PDB entry 8P11 | X-ray diffraction, 1.90 A resolution | chains C and D of the 5 polymer chains in the assembly

Chain C (and D):
Protein: Acetylcholine-binding protein
Organism: Lymnaea stagnalis
Notes: chain D of this document is another copy of the same molecule, construct and numbering; everything in this record applies to it too
Reference sequence: P58154 (ACHP_LYMST); residue numbers follow UniProt; this construct covers 1-229
Sequence (237 residues; row label = number of the first residue in the row):
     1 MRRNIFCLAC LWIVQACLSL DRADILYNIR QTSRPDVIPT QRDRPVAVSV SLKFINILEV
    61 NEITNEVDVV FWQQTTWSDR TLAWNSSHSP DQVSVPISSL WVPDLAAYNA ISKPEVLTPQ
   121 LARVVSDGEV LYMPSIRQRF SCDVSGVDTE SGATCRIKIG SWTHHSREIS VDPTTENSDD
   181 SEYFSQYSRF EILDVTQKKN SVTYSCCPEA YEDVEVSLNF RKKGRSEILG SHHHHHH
Not modelled in the structure: 1-19, 176-179, 225-237 (chain D: 1-19, 175-177, 225-237)
Differences from the reference sequence: expression tag (230-237)
Disulfides: Cys142-Cys155, Cys206-Cys207
Curated features (UniProtKB/Swiss-Prot):
  - glycosylation: Asn85 (N-linked (GlcNAc...) asparagine)

Interface between chain C and chain D:
Contacting residue pairs (49; chain C residue first):
  Arg34(C) - Ala23(D)  hydrogen bond (side chain-backbone)
  Arg34(C) - Leu26(D)
  Arg34(C) - Tyr27(D)
  Arg34(C) - Arg30(D)
  Asp36(C) - Leu26(D)
  Asp36(C) - Arg30(D)  salt bridge
  Asp36(C) - Pro96(D)
  Val37(C) - Ala23(D)  hydrophobic
  Ile38(C) - Arg22(D)
  Ile63(C) - Arg189(D)
  Thr64(C) - Tyr187(D)
  Thr64(C) - Arg189(D)
  Asn65(C) - Tyr187(D)  hydrogen bond (side chain-backbone)
  Glu66(C) - Leu58(D)
  Asp104(C) - Pro119(D)
  Asp104(C) - Leu121(D)
  Leu105(C) - Pro119(D)
  Ala106(C) - Pro119(D)
  Ala110(C) - Leu117(D)
  Ile111(C) - Leu58(D)  hydrophobic
  Ile111(C) - Arg137(D)  hydrogen bond (backbone-side chain)
  Ser112(C) - Glu115(D)
  Ser112(C) - Leu117(D)
  Lys113(C) - Glu115(D)  hydrogen bond (backbone-side chain)
  Lys113(C) - Val116(D)
  Lys113(C) - Leu117(D)
  Ser141(C) - Asn56(D)  hydrogen bond
  Ser141(C) - Ser185(D)  hydrogen bond
  Cys142(C) - Tyr187(D)  hydrophobic
  Asp143(C) - Tyr187(D)
  Arg156(C) - Gln186(D)
  Arg156(C) - Tyr187(D)  hydrogen bond
  Trp162(C) - Trp72(D)
  Trp162(C) - Thr118(D)
  Trp162(C) - Pro119(D)
  Trp162(C) - Met133(D)  hydrogen bond (side chain-backbone)
  Thr163(C) - Ser94(D)  hydrogen bond
  Thr163(C) - Leu121(D)
  Thr163(C) - Arg123(D)
  His164(C) - Ser94(D)  hydrogen bond
  His164(C) - Arg123(D)
  His165(C) - Arg123(D)
  Glu168(C) - Arg22(D)  salt bridge
  Glu168(C) - Arg123(D)  salt bridge
  Tyr204(C) - Trp72(D)  hydrophobic
  Tyr204(C) - Tyr183(D)  hydrophobic
  Ser205(C) - Ser178(D)
  Ser205(C) - Glu182(D)  hydrogen bond
  Ser205(C) - Tyr183(D)  hydrogen bond
Interface residues without a listed pair, chain C (29 interface residues in all): Thr40, Pro114, Arg139
Interface residues without a listed pair, chain D (30 interface residues in all): Val70, Gln92, Pro134, Ser135

In short:
29 residues of chain C face 30 of chain D across their interface, with 12 hydrogen bonds and 3 salt bridges.
Among the polar pairs are Asp36(C)-Arg30(D), Glu168(C)-Arg22(D) and Glu168(C)-Arg123(D).
Both chains are Acetylcholine-binding protein (Lymnaea stagnalis). Entry 8P11 (X-ray structure of
acetylcholine-binding protein (AChBP) in complex with FL003044) was determined by X-ray diffraction, deposited
together with 9SG3, 8P1E, 8P1F and 8P22.
